1OHC - chain A; structure by X-ray diffraction, 2.50 A resolution.

[Chain A]
Molecule: CDC14B2 phosphatase
Source organism: Homo sapiens
Notes: fragment: core domain, residues 39-386
UniProtKB: O60729 (O60729); residue numbers follow UniProt; this construct covers 39-386
Amino-acid sequence (348 residues; numbered 39 to 386; the number before each row is that of its first residue):
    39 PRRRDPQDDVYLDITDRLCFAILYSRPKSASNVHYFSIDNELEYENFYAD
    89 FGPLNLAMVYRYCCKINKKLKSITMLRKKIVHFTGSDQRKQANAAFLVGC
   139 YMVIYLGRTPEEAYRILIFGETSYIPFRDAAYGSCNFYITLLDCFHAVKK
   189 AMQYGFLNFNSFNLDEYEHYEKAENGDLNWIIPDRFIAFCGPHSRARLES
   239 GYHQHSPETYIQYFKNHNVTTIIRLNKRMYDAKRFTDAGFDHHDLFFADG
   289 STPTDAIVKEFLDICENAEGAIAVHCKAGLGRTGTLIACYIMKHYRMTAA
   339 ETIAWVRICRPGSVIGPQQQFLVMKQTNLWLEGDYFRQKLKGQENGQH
Not modelled in the structure: 39-41, 381-386
What the authors report for this chain:
  - catalytic residues: Asp-287, Cys-314
  - specificity-determining residues: Gly-288 (proposed by the authors, not directly observed)
  - mutagenesis - F85A (11-fold), E206A (2-fold), E209A (2-fold), D215A (2-fold): decreased catalytic activity

[In short]
From the paper: catalytic residues Asp-287 and Cys-314; F85A, E206A and E209A, among others, reduce catalytic
activity.
Chain A is CDC14B2 phosphatase (Homo sapiens); the structure, Structure of the proline directed phosphatase
cdc14, was determined by X-ray diffraction together with 1OHD and 1OHE from the same study.
